PDB entry 8TG9 | electron microscopy, 3.08 A resolution | chains A and H of the 7 polymer chains in the assembly

Chain A:
Molecule: Atrial natriuretic peptide receptor 1
From: Homo sapiens
Notes: EC 4.6.1.2; fragment: ectodomain
Reference sequence: P16066 (ANPRA_HUMAN); residues 1-441 here correspond to UniProt positions 33-473 (UniProt number = residue number + 32)
Chain sequence (469 residues; numbered 1 to 469; the number before each row is that of its first residue):
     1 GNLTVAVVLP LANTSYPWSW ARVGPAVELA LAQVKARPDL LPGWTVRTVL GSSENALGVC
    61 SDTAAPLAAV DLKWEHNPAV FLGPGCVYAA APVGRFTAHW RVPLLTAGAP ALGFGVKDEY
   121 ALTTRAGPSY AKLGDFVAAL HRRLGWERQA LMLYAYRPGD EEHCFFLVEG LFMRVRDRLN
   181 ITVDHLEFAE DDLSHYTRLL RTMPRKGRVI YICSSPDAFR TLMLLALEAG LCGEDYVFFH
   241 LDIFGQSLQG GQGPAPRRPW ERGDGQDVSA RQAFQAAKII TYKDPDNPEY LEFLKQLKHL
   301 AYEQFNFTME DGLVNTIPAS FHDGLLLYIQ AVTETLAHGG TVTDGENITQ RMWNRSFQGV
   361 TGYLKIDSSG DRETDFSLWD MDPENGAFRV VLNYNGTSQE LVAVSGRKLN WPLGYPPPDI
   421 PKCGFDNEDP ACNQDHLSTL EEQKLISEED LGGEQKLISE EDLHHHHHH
Disordered / not traced: 427-469
Construct notes: expression tag (442-469)
Curated features (UniProtKB/Swiss-Prot):
  - binding site (chloride): Ser53, Gly85, Cys86
  - glycosylation (N-linked (GlcNAc...) asparagine): Asn2, Asn13, Asn180, Asn306, Asn347, Asn354, Asn395
Disulfides: Cys60-Cys86, Cys164-Cys213
Glycans and other covalent adducts: N-acetylglucosamine (NAG) linked to Asn2, Asn395; glycan linked to Asn13
From the paper describing this entry:
  - conformationally variable residues: Pro42, Gly43

Chain H:
Molecule: REGN5381 Fab heavy chain
From: Mus musculus
Notes: antibody fragment or engineered binder
Chain sequence (229 residues; each row starts with the number of its first residue):
     1 QVQLVQSGAE VKKPGASVTV SCKASGYTFT DYYMHWVRQA PGQGLEWMGW IKPNSGGTNS
    61 AQRFQGRITM TWDTSISTAY MELSRLRSDD TAVYYCSRGG PVMNYYYYYG MDVWGQGTTV
   121 TVSSASTKGP SVFPLAPCSR STSESTAALG CLVKDYFPEP VTVSWNSGAL TSGVHTFPAV
   181 LQSSGLYSLS SVVTVPSSSL GTKTYTCNVD HKPSNTKVDK RVESKYGPP
Disordered / not traced: 1, 139-145, 223-229
Disulfides: Cys22-Cys96, Cys151-Cys207

Interface between chain A and chain H:
Residue-residue contacts - 17 pairs, chain A then chain H:
  Gly1(A) - Tyr108(H)  hydrogen bond (backbone-side chain)
  Pro42(A) - Asn104(H)
  Pro42(A) - Tyr105(H)
  Gly43(A) - Tyr106(H)  hydrogen bond (backbone-side chain)
  Trp44(A) - Tyr105(H)  hydrogen bond (side chain-backbone)
  Trp44(A) - Tyr106(H)
  Trp44(A) - Tyr107(H)  hydrophobic
  Trp44(A) - Tyr108(H)  hydrophobic
  Leu336(A) - Lys52(H)
  Leu336(A) - Tyr105(H)
  Ala337(A) - Ser55(H)
  His338(A) - Gly57(H)
  Gly339(A) - Trp50(H)
  Gly339(A) - Gly57(H)
  Gly339(A) - Thr58(H)
  Thr341(A) - Tyr107(H)  hydrogen bond
  Val342(A) - Tyr107(H)
Other interface residues (no listed pair), chain A (12 interface residues in all): Thr333, Gly340
Other interface residues (no listed pair), chain H (11 interface residues in all): Asn59

Overview:
Chain A and chain H form an interface of 12 and 11 residues respectively; the contacts include 4 hydrogen
bonds. Polar pairs include Gly1(A)-Tyr108(H), Gly43(A)-Tyr106(H) and Trp44(A)-Tyr105(H). UniProt lists 3
chloride-binding residues on chain A. From the paper: conformational variability at Pro42(A) and Gly43(A).
Here chain A is Atrial natriuretic peptide receptor 1 (Homo sapiens) and chain H is REGN5381 Fab heavy chain
(Mus musculus). Entry 8TG9 (Complex of NPR1 ectodomain with ANP plus an allosteric activating antibody,
REGN5381) was determined by electron microscopy, deposited together with 8TGA.
